Entry 1FWA (X-ray diffraction, 2.00 A resolution); this record covers chains B and C of the 3 polymer chains in the assembly.

== Chain B ==
Molecule: Urease
From: Klebsiella aerogenes
Notes: EC 3.5.1.5; engineered mutation(s): K(C 217)KCX, C(C 319)A
UniProt: P18315 (URE2_KLEAE); residue numbers follow UniProt; this construct covers 1-106
Chain sequence (106 residues; each row starts with the number of its first residue):
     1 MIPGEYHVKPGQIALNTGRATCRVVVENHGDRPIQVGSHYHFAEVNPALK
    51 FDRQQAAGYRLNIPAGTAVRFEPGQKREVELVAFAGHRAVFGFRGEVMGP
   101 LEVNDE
Unresolved in the structure: 102-106

== Chain C ==
Molecule: Urease
From: Klebsiella aerogenes
Notes: EC 3.5.1.5
UniProt: P18314 (URE1_KLEAE); numbering as in UniProt (aligned over 1-567)
Chain sequence (567 residues; numbered 1 to 567; the number before each row is that of its first residue):
     1 MSNISRQAYADMFGPTVGDKVRLADTELWIEVEDDLTTYGEEVKFGGGKV
    51 IRDGMGQGQMLAADCVDLVLTNALIVDHWGIVKADIGVKDGRIFAIGKAG
   101 NPDIQPNVTIPIGAATEVIAAEGKIVTAGGIDTHIHWICPQQAEEALVSG
   151 VTTMVGGGTGPAAGTHATTCTPGPWYISRMLQAADSLPVNIGLLGKGNVS
   201 QPDALREQVAAGVIGLKIHEDWGATPAAIDCALTVADEMDIQVALHSDTL
   251 NESGFVEDTLAAIGGRTIHTFHTEGAGGGHAPDIITACAHPNILPSSTNP
   301 TLPYTLNTIDEHLDMLMVAHHLDPDIAEDVAFAESRIRRETIAAEDVLHD
   351 LGAFSLTSSDSQAMGRVGEVILRTWQVAHRMKVQRGALAEETGDNDNFRV
   401 KRYIAKYTINPALTHGIAHEVGSIEVGKLADLVVWSPAFFGVKPATVIKG
   451 GMIAIAPMGDINASIPTPQPVHYRPMFGALGSARHHCRLTFLSQAAAANG
   501 VAERLNLRSAIAVVKGCRTVQKADMVHNSLQPNITVDAQTYEVRVDGELI
   551 TSEPADVLPMAQRYFLF
Unresolved in the structure: 1
Construct notes: modified residue (217); engineered mutation Ala319 (Cys in P18314)
Modified residues: Lys217 (lysine nz-carboxylic acid; KCX)
Bound ions: Ni2+ site 1: His134, His136, Lys217, Asp360 (together with carbonate ion); Ni2+ site 2: Lys217, His246, His272 (together with carbonate ion)
Small-molecule neighbours: carbonate ion (CO3): His134, His136, Ala167, Lys217, His219, His246, His272, Gly277, His320, Asp360, Ala363

== Interface between chain B and chain C ==
Residue-residue contacts (83):
  Met1(B) - Arg22(C)
  Met1(B) - Asp25(C)
  Met1(B) - Arg563(C)
  Ile2(B) - Arg22(C)
  Pro3(B) - Ala24(C)
  Pro3(B) - Ala438(C)
  Pro3(B) - Arg563(C)
  Pro3(B) - Tyr564(C)
  Gly4(B) - Val21(C)
  Gly4(B) - Arg22(C)
  Gly4(B) - Ala24(C)  hydrogen bond (backbone-backbone)
  Gly4(B) - Pro437(C)
  Gly4(B) - Ala438(C)
  Glu5(B) - Val21(C)
  Glu5(B) - Arg22(C)  salt bridge
  Glu5(B) - Trp29(C)
  Tyr6(B) - Pro15(C)
  Tyr6(B) - Lys20(C)
  Tyr6(B) - Val21(C)  hydrophobic
  Tyr6(B) - Gly123(C)
  His7(B) - Asp19(C)
  His7(B) - Lys20(C)  hydrogen bond (backbone-backbone)
  His7(B) - Trp29(C)
  Val8(B) - Arg6(C)
  Val8(B) - Gln7(C)
  Val8(B) - Ala10(C)  hydrophobic
  Val8(B) - Asp19(C)
  Lys9(B) - Arg6(C)
  Lys9(B) - Val17(C)
  Lys9(B) - Asp19(C)  hydrogen bond (backbone-side chain)
  Gly11(B) - Ser5(C)
  Gly11(B) - Arg6(C)  hydrogen bond (backbone-backbone)
  Gln12(B) - Asn3(C)  hydrogen bond
  Gln12(B) - Ile4(C)
  Ile13(B) - Asn3(C)
  Ile13(B) - Ile4(C)  hydrogen bond (backbone-backbone)
  Ile13(B) - Arg6(C)
  Ile13(B) - Tyr39(C)  hydrophobic
  Ala14(B) - Ser2(C)
  Ala14(B) - Tyr39(C)
  Leu15(B) - Ser2(C)  hydrogen bond (backbone-backbone)
  Leu15(B) - Ile4(C)  hydrophobic
  Leu15(B) - Tyr39(C)
  Leu15(B) - Gly40(C)
  Asn16(B) - Tyr39(C)  hydrogen bond (backbone-backbone)
  Asn16(B) - Gly40(C)
  Arg19(B) - Glu41(C)  salt bridge
  Gly37(B) - Arg52(C)
  Ser38(B) - Val50(C)
  His39(B) - Gly40(C)
  His39(B) - Glu41(C)  salt bridge
  His39(B) - Val50(C)
  His39(B) - Met55(C)
  His39(B) - Gln105(C)
  Tyr40(B) - Met55(C)  hydrophobic
  Arg60(B) - Gly40(C)
  Arg60(B) - Glu41(C)  salt bridge
  Asn62(B) - Ser2(C)  hydrogen bond (side chain-backbone)
  Pro64(B) - Ser2(C)
  Ala65(B) - Phe13(C)
  Ala65(B) - Gly40(C)
  Ala65(B) - Glu42(C)
  Ala65(B) - Val50(C)  hydrophobic
  Gly66(B) - Lys49(C)  hydrogen bond (backbone-side chain)
  Gly66(B) - Val50(C)
  Phe84(B) - Ile104(C)  hydrophobic
  Ala85(B) - Asp103(C)
  Ala85(B) - Ile104(C)  hydrogen bond (backbone-backbone)
  Ala85(B) - Pro106(C)
  Gly86(B) - Pro102(C)
  Gly86(B) - Ile104(C)
  Gly86(B) - Gln105(C)
  His87(B) - Pro102(C)  hydrogen bond (backbone-backbone)
  His87(B) - Asp103(C)  salt bridge
  Arg88(B) - Asp103(C)  hydrogen bond (backbone-backbone)
  Ala89(B) - Asp103(C)  hydrogen bond (backbone-backbone)
  Ala89(B) - Ile104(C)
  Phe91(B) - Gly54(C)
  Phe91(B) - Gln59(C)
  Phe91(B) - Asp103(C)
  Gly92(B) - Asp53(C)
  Phe93(B) - Gly54(C)
  Phe93(B) - Met55(C)  hydrophobic
Other interface residues (no listed pair), chain B (37 interface residues in all): Pro10, Ile63, Thr67
Other interface residues (no listed pair), chain C (44 interface residues in all): Tyr9, Met12, Gly14, Thr16, Gly18, Gly48

== In short ==
The interface between chain B and chain C involves 37 residues on one side and 44 on the other; the contacts
include 14 hydrogen bonds and 5 salt bridges. Polar contacts include Glu5(B)-Arg22(C), Arg19(B)-Glu41(C) and
His39(B)-Glu41(C). Ligands of chain C: carbonate ion.
Chain B is Urease and chain C is Urease, both from Klebsiella aerogenes; the structure, Klebsiella aerogenes
urease, C319A variant at ph 7.5, was determined by X-ray diffraction (same publication as 1FWB, 1FWC, 1FWD,
1FWE, 1FWF, 1FWG, 1FWH and 1FWJ).
